Entry 9ITY (electron microscopy, 4.95 A resolution (low resolution: residue-level contacts below are approximate; hydrogen-bond / salt-bridge calls are withheld)); this record covers chains Y and V of the 16 polymer chains in the assembly.

Chain Y (and V):
Molecule: ATP synthase subunit b
Organism: Chloroflexus aurantiacus J-10-fl
Notes: chain V of this document is another copy of the same molecule, construct and numbering; everything in this record applies to it too
Reference sequence: A9WGS8 (ATPF_CHLAA); numbering as in UniProt (aligned over 1-164)
Amino-acid sequence (164 residues; row label = number of the first residue in the row):
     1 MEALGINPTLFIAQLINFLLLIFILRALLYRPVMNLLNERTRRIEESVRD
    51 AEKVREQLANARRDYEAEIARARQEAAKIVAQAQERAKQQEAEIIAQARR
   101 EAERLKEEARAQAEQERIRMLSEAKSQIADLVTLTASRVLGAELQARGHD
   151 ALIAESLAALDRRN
Unresolved in the structure: 1-7, 161-164 (chain V: 1-4, 158-164)

How chain Y and chain V interact:
Residue-residue contacts - 12 pairs, chain Y then chain V:
  Tyr-65(Y) / Ala-61(V)
  Ala-76(Y) / Ala-72(V)
  Ala-83(Y) / Ala-76(V)
  Ile-94(Y) / Ala-87(V)
  Ala-98(Y) / Ile-94(V)
  Ala-109(Y) / Leu-105(V)
  Val-139(Y) / Leu-152(V)
  Glu-143(Y) / Arg-147(V)
  Arg-147(Y) / Ala-146(V)
  Arg-147(Y) / Arg-147(V)
  Arg-147(Y) / Gly-148(V)
  Gly-148(Y) / Arg-147(V)
Other interface residues (no listed pair), chain Y (16 interface residues in all): Ala-51, Val-54, Leu-58, Ala-72, Ala-87, Leu-105
Other interface residues (no listed pair), chain V (19 interface residues in all): Ser-47, Asp-50, Val-54, Tyr-65, Glu-68, Ala-83, Ala-98, His-149, Ile-153

Overview:
Chain Y and chain V form an interface of 16 and 19 residues respectively.
Chain Y and chain V are both ATP synthase subunit b (Chloroflexus aurantiacus J-10-fl); the structure,
Chloroflexus aurantiacus ADP-bound ATP synthase, state 2, focused refinement of FO and peripheral stalk, was
determined by electron microscopy (same publication as 9ITJ, 9ITK, 9ITL, 9ITM, 9ITN, 9ITO and 11 further
entries).
